PDB entry 9GUT | electron microscopy, 2.80 A resolution | chains A and N of the 24 polymer chains in the assembly

Chain A:
Molecule: 16S ribosomal RNA
Source organism: Escherichia coli K-12
Sequence (3082 nucleotides; row label = number of the first residue in the row):
     1 AAAUUGAAGAGUUUGAUCAUGGCUCAGAUUGAACGCUGGCGGCAGGCCUA
    51 ACACAUGCAAGUCGAACGGUAACAGGAAGAAGCUUGCUUCUUUGCUGACG
   101 AGUGGCGGACGGGUGAGUAAUGUCUGGGAAACUGCCUGAUGGAGGGGGAU
   151 AACUACUGGAAACGGUAGCUAAUACCGCAUAACGUCGCAAGACCAAAGAG
   201 GGGUACCUUCGGGCCUCUUGCCAUCGGAUGUGCCCAGAUGGGAUUAGCUA
   251 GUAGGUGGGGUAACGGCUCACCUAGGCGACGAUCCCUAGCUGGUCUGAGA
   301 GGAUGACCAGCCACACUGGAACUGAGACACGGUCCAGACUCCUACGGGAG
   351 GCAGCAGUGGGGAAUAUUGCACAAUGGGCGCAAGCCUGAUGCAGCCAUGC
   401 CGCGUGUAUGAAGAAGGCCUUCGGGUUGUAAAGUACUUUCAGCGGGGAGG
   451 AAGGGAGUAAAGUUAAUACCUUUGCUCAUUGACGUUACCCGCAGAAGAAG
   501 CACCGGCUAACUCCGUGCCAGCAGCCXCGGUAAUACGGAGGGUGCAAGCG
   551 UUAAUCGGAAUUACUGGGCGUAAAGCGCACGCAGGCGGUUUGUUAAGUCA
   601 GAUGUGAAAUCCCCGGGCUCAACCUGGGAACUGCAUCUGAUACUGGCAAG
   651 CUUGAGUCUCGUAGAGGGGGGUAGAAUUCCAGGUGUAGCGGUGAAAUGCG
   701 UAGAGAUCUGGAGGAAUACCGGUGGCGAAGGCGGCCCCCUGGACGAAGAC
   751 UGACGCUCAGGUGCGAAAGCGUGGGGAGCAAACAGGAUUAGAUACCCUGG
   801 UAGUCCACGCCGUAAACGAUGUCGACUUGGAGGUUGUGCCCUUGAGGCGU
   851 GGCUUCCGGAGCUAACGCGUUAAGUCGACCGCCUGGGGAGUACGGCCGCA
   901 AGGUUAAAACUCAAAUGAAUUGACGGGGGCCCGCACAAGCGGUGGAGCAU
   951 GUGGUUUAAUUCGAUGXAACGCGAAGAACCUUACCUGGUCUUGACAUCCA
  1001 CGGAAGUUUUCAGAGAUGAGAAUGUGCCUUCGGGAACCGUGAGACAGGUG
  1051 CUGCAUGGCUGUCGUCAGCUCGUGUUGUGAAAUGUUGGGUUAAGUCCCGC
  1101 AACGAGCGCAACCCUUAUCCUUUGUUGCCAGCGGUCCGGCCGGGAACUCA
  1151 AAGGAGACUGCCAGUGAUAAACUGGAGGAAGGUGGGGAUGACGUCAAGUC
  1201 AUCAUGGCCCUUACGACCAGGGCUACACACGUGCUACAAUGGCGCAUACA
  1251 AAGAGAAGCGACCUCGCGAGAGCAAGCGGACCUCAUAAAGUGCGUCGUAG
  1301 UCCGGAUUGGAGUCUGCAACUCGACUCCAUGAAGUCGGAAUCGCUAGUAA
  1351 UCGUGGAUCAGAAUGCCACGGUGAAUACGUUCCCGGGCCUUGUACACACC
  1401 GCCCGUXACACCAUGGGAGUGGGUUGCAAAAGAAGUAGGUAGCUUAACCU
  1451 UCGGGAGGGCGCUUACCACUUUGUGAUUCAUGACUGGGGUGAAGUCGUAA
  1501 CAAGGUAACCGUAGGGGAACCUGCGGUUGGAUCACCUCCUUAAAUUGAAG
  1551 AGUUUGAUCAUGGCUCAGAUUGAACGCUGGCGGCAGGCCUAACACAUGCA
  1601 AGUCGAACGGUAACAGGAAGAAGCUUGCUUCUUUGCUGACGAGUGGCGGA
  1651 CGGGUGAGUAAUGUCUGGGAAACUGCCUGAUGGAGGGGGAUAACUACUGG
  1701 AAACGGUAGCUAAUACCGCAUAACGUCGCAAGACCAAAGAGGGGUACCUU
  1751 CGGGCCUCUUGCCAUCGGAUGUGCCCAGAUGGGAUUAGCUAGUAGGUGGG
  1801 GUAACGGCUCACCUAGGCGACGAUCCCUAGCUGGUCUGAGAGGAUGACCA
  1851 GCCACACUGGAACUGAGACACGGUCCAGACUCCUACGGGAGGCAGCAGUG
  1901 GGGAAUAUUGCACAAUGGGCGCAAGCCUGAUGCAGCCAUGCCGCGUGUAU
  1951 GAAGAAGGCCUUCGGGUUGUAAAGUACUUUCAGCGGGGAGGAAGGGAGUA
  2001 AAGUUAAUACCUUUGCUCAUUGACGUUACCCGCAGAAGAAGCACCGGCUA
  2051 ACUCCGUGCCAGCAGCCXCGGUAAUACGGAGGGUGCAAGCGUUAAUCGGA
  2101 AUUACUGGGCGUAAAGCGCACGCAGGCGGUUUGUUAAGUCAGAUGUGAAA
  2151 UCCCCGGGCUCAACCUGGGAACUGCAUCUGAUACUGGCAAGCUUGAGUCU
  2201 CGUAGAGGGGGGUAGAAUUCCAGGUGUAGCGGUGAAAUGCGUAGAGAUCU
  2251 GGAGGAAUACCGGUGGCGAAGGCGGCCCCCUGGACGAAGACUGACGCUCA
  2301 GGUGCGAAAGCGUGGGGAGCAAACAGGAUUAGAUACCCUGGUAGUCCACG
  2351 CCGUAAACGAUGUCGACUUGGAGGUUGUGCCCUUGAGGCGUGGCUUCCGG
  2401 AGCUAACGCGUUAAGUCGACCGCCUGGGGAGUACGGCCGCAAGGUUAAAA
  2451 CUCAAAUGAAUUGACGGGGGCCCGCACAAGCGGUGGAGCAUGUGGUUUAA
  2501 UUCGAUGXAACGCGAAGAACCUUACCUGGUCUUGACAUCCACGGAAGUUU
  2551 UCAGAGAUGAGAAUGUGCCUUCGGGAACCGUGAGACAGGUGCUGCAUGGC
  2601 UGUCGUCAGCUCGUGUUGUGAAAUGUUGGGUUAAGUCCCGCAACGAGCGC
  2651 AACCCUUAUCCUUUGUUGCCAGCGGUCCGGCCGGGAACUCAAAGGAGACU
  2701 GCCAGUGAUAAACUGGAGGAAGGUGGGGAUGACGUCAAGUCAUCAUGGCC
  2751 CUUACGACCAGGGCUACACACGUGCUACAAUGGCGCAUACAAAGAGAAGC
  2801 GACCUCGCGAGAGCAAGCGGACCUCAUAAAGUGCGUCGUAGUCCGGAUUG
  2851 GAGUCUGCAACUCGACUCCAUGAAGUCGGAAUCGCUAGUAAUCGUGGAUC
  2901 AGAAUGCCACGGUGAAUACGUUCCCGGGCCUUGUACACACCGCCCGUXAC
  2951 ACCAUGGGAGUGGGUUGCAAAAGAAGUAGGUAGCUUAACCUUCGGGAGGG
  3001 CGCUUACCACUUUGUGAUUCAUGACUGGGGUGAAGUCGUAACAAGGUAAC
  3051 CGUAGGGGAACCUGCGGUUGGAUCACCUCCUU
Disordered / not traced: 1492-1493, 1542-3082
Modified / non-standard residues: PSU (pseudouridine-5'-monophosphate) at position 516, G7M (N7-methyl-guanosine-5'-monophosphate) at position 527, 2MG (2N-methylguanosine-5'-monophosphate) at position 966, 5MC (5-methylcytidine-5'-monophosphate) at position 967, 2MG (2N-methylguanosine-5'-monophosphate) at position 1207, 4OC (4n,o2'-methylcytidine-5'-monophosphate) at position 1402, 5MC (5-methylcytidine-5'-monophosphate) at position 1407, UR3 (3-methyluridine-5'-monophoshate) at position 1498, 2MG (2N-methylguanosine-5'-monophosphate) at position 1516, MA6 (6N-dimethyladenosine-5'-monophoshate) at position 1518, MA6 (6N-dimethyladenosine-5'-monophoshate) at position 1519, PSU (pseudouridine-5'-monophosphate) at position 2057, G7M (N7-methyl-guanosine-5'-monophosphate) at position 2068, 2MG (2N-methylguanosine-5'-monophosphate) at position 2507, 5MC (5-methylcytidine-5'-monophosphate) at position 2508, 2MG (2N-methylguanosine-5'-monophosphate) at position 2748, 4OC (4n,o2'-methylcytidine-5'-monophosphate) at position 2943, 5MC (5-methylcytidine-5'-monophosphate) at position 2948, UR3 (3-methyluridine-5'-monophoshate) at position 3039, 2MG (2N-methylguanosine-5'-monophosphate) at position 3057, MA6 (6N-dimethyladenosine-5'-monophoshate) at position 3059, MA6 (6N-dimethyladenosine-5'-monophoshate) at position 3060
Covalent attachments: covalent link 2MG_1516-MA6_1519
Metal / ion sites: Mg2+ site 1 near G21 (its only coordinating residue here); Mg2+ site 2: C48, G115; Mg2+ site 3 near A53 (its only coordinating residue here); Mg2+ site 4: A59, U387; Mg2+ site 5 near G100 (its only coordinating residue here); Mg2+ site 6: A109, G331; Mg2+ site 7 near G111 (its only coordinating residue here); Mg2+ site 8: G115, G117, G289; Mg2+ site 9: A116, G117, G289; Mg2+ site 10 near G145 (its only coordinating residue here); Mg2+ site 11 near A171 (its only coordinating residue here); Mg2+ site 12: A174, C175; 73 more Mg2+ sites not listed

Chain N:
Name: 30S ribosomal protein S13
Source organism: Escherichia coli K-12
Reference sequence: P0A7S9 (RS13_ECOLI); residue numbers follow UniProt; this construct covers 1-118
Amino-acid sequence (118 residues; numbered 1 to 118; the number before each row is that of its first residue):
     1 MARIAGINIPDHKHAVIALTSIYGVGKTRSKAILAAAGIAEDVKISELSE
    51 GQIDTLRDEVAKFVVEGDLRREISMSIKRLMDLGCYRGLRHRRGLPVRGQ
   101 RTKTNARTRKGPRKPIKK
Disordered / not traced: 1, 117-118

Interface between chain A and chain N:
Pairs across the interface (74):
  G947(A) with Arg107(N), phosphate contact; Thr108(N), phosphate contact
  C948(A) with Asn105(N), phosphate contact; Ala106(N), phosphate contact; Arg107(N), hydrogen bond to the phosphate; Thr108(N), hydrogen bond to the phosphate
  A949(A) with Gln100(N), phosphate contact; Arg101(N), phosphate contact; Asn105(N), hydrogen bond to the base
  U950(A) with Arg101(N), salt bridge to the phosphate; Thr104(N), base contact; Asn105(N), base contact
  G951(A) with Arg101(N), salt bridge to the phosphate
  U952(A) with Lys103(N), base contact
  G953(A) with Lys103(N), base contact
  G954(A) with Lys103(N), base contact
  A1225(A) with Arg101(N), phosphate contact; Thr102(N), hydrogen bond to the phosphate; Lys103(N), hydrogen bond to the phosphate
  C1226(A) with Arg90(N), salt bridge to the phosphate; Thr102(N), hydrogen bond to the sugar; Lys103(N), base contact; Lys110(N), hydrogen bond to the sugar
  A1227(A) with Leu95(N), phosphate contact; Lys110(N), salt bridge to the phosphate; Lys114(N), phosphate contact; Ile116(N), base contact
  C1228(A) with Lys103(N), hydrogen bond to the base; Arg107(N), salt bridge to the phosphate; Lys110(N), salt bridge to the phosphate; Arg113(N), phosphate contact; Lys114(N), salt bridge to the phosphate; Ile116(N), sugar contact
  A1229(A) with Arg113(N), salt bridge to the phosphate
  U1295(A) with His14(N), phosphate contact
  C1296(A) with His14(N), salt bridge to the phosphate
  C1302(A) with Lys13(N), salt bridge to the phosphate; His14(N), base contact; Ile17(N), base contact
  A1306(A) with Thr108(N), sugar contact
  U1307(A) with Gln100(N), phosphate contact; Thr108(N), sugar contact; Arg109(N), sugar contact
  U1308(A) with His91(N), hydrogen bond to the phosphate; Pro96(N), phosphate contact; Val97(N), hydrogen bond to the phosphate; Arg98(N), salt bridge to the phosphate; Gln100(N), phosphate contact
  G1309(A) with Ser76(N), sugar contact; Leu80(N), phosphate contact; Arg87(N), salt bridge to the phosphate; His91(N), salt bridge to the phosphate; Arg98(N), salt bridge to the phosphate
  G1310(A) with Arg79(N), salt bridge to the phosphate; Arg87(N), salt bridge to the phosphate
  U1321(A) with Tyr86(N), sugar contact
  C1322(A) with Tyr86(N), phosphate contact; Gly99(N), sugar contact
  G1323(A) with Arg98(N), phosphate contact
  C1328(A) with Thr28(N), hydrogen bond to the phosphate; Arg29(N), hydrogen bond to the sugar
  A1329(A) with Gly24(N), hydrogen bond to the phosphate; Val25(N), phosphate contact; Gly26(N), hydrogen bond to the phosphate; Lys27(N), phosphate contact; Thr28(N), phosphate contact; Arg29(N), hydrogen bond to the phosphate; Leu69(N), sugar contact
  U1330(A) with Ile22(N), phosphate contact; Tyr23(N), phosphate contact; Gly24(N), hydrogen bond to the phosphate; Val25(N), phosphate contact; Gly26(N), phosphate contact
  G1331(A) with Tyr23(N), phosphate contact
Also at the interface, not in a pair above, chain A (32 interface residues in all): A946, U1301, C1320, A1332
Also at the interface, not in a pair above, chain N (41 interface residues in all): Thr20, Ile73, Ile77

In short:
Chain A and chain N form an interface of 32 and 41 residues respectively, with 16 hydrogen bonds and 16 salt
bridges. Polar contacts include A949(A)-Asn105(N), C1228(A)-Lys103(N) and C1226(A)-Thr102(N). The Mg2+ site 2
is built by C48(A) and G115(A).
Here chain A is 16S ribosomal RNA and chain N is 30S ribosomal protein S13, both from Escherichia coli K-12.
Entry 9GUT (30S mRNA delivery complex (bS1 resolved)) was determined by electron microscopy, deposited
together with 9GUP, 9GUQ, 9GUR, 9GUS, 9GUU, 9GUV, 9GUW and 9GUX.
